PDB entry 1P4M | X-ray diffraction, 1.80 A resolution | chain A

# Chain A
Name: Riboflavin kinase
Organism: Homo sapiens
Notes: EC 2.7.1.26
UniProt: Q969G6 (RIFK_HUMAN); residues 9-155 here = UniProt positions 9-155
Chain sequence (147 residues; numbered 9 to 155; the number before each row is that of its first residue):
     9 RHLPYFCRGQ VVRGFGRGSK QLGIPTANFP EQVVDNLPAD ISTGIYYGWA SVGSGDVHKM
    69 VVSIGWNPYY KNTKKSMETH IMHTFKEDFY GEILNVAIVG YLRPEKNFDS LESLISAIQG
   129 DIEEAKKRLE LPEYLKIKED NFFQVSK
Construct notes: conflict Tyr142 (His in Q969G6)
Bound ions: Mg2+: Thr34 (together with ADP, FMN)
Small-molecule neighbours:
  - ADP (adenosine-5'-diphosphate): Val19, Val20, Arg21, Gly22, Gly26, Ser27, Lys28, Pro33, Thr34, Ala35, Asn36, Thr87, His88, Ile89, His91, Phe93, Asp96, Phe97, Tyr98
  - FMN (flavin mononucleotide): Phe23, Arg25, Gly26, Ser27, Thr34, Ile53, Val69, Ser71, Glu86, Arg111, Glu113, Lys114, Phe116, Leu122, Ile126, Asp129

# Summary
Ligands of chain A: ADP and flavin mononucleotide.
Chain A is Riboflavin kinase (Homo sapiens); the structure, Crystal structure of riboflavin kinase, was
determined by X-ray diffraction together with 1NB0 and 1NB9 from the same study.
